Entry 7AOC (electron microscopy, 3.84 A resolution); this record covers chains B and C of the 12 polymer chains in the assembly.

Chain B:
Molecule: Probable DNA-directed RNA polymerase I subunit RPA2
Source organism: Schizosaccharomyces pombe (strain 972 / ATCC 24843)
Notes: EC 2.7.7.6
UniProt: Q9P7X8 (RPA2_SCHPO); residues 1-1174 here = UniProt positions 1-1174
Amino-acid sequence (1174 residues; numbered 1 to 1174; the number before each row is that of its first residue):
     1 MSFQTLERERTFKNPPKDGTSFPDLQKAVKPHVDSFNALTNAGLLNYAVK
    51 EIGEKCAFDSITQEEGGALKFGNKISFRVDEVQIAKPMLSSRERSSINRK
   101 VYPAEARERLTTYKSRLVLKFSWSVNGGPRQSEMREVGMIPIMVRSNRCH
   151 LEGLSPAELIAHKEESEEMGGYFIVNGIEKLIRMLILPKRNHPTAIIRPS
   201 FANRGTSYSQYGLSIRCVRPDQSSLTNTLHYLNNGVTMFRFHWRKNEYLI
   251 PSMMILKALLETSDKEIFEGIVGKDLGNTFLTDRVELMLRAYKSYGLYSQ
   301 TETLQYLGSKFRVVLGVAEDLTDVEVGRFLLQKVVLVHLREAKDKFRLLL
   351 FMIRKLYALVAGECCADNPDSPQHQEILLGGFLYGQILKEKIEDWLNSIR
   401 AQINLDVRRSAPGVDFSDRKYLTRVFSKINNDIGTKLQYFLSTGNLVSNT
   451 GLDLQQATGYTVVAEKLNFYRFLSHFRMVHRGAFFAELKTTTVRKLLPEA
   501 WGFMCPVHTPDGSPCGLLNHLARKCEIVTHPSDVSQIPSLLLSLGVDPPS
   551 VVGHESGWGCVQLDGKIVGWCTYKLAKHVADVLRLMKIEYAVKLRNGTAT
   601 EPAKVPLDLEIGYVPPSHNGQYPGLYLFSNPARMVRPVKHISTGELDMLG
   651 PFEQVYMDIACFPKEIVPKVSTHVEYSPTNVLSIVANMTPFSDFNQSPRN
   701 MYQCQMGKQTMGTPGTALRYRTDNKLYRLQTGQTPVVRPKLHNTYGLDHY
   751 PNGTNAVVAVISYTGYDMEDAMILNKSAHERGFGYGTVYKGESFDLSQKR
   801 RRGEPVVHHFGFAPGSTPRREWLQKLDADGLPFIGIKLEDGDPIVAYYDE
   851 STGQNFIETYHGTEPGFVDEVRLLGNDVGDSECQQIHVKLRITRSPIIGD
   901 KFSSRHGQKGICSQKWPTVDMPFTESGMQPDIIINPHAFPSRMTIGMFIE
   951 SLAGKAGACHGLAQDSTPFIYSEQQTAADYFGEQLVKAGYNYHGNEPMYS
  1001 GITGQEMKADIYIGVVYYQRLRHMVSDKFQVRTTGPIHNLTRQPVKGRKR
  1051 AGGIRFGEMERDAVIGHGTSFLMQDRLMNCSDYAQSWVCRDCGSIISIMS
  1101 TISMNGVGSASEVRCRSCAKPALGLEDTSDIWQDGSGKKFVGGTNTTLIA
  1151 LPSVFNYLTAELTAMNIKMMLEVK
Not modelled in the structure: 1028, 1047-1053, 1121-1127
Disulfides: C1089-C1092
Ion coordination: Zn2+: S1097, S1117 (shared with 1 residue of chain A)
Swiss-Prot annotation at these positions:
  - zinc finger: C1089 to C1118 (C4-type)
From the paper describing this entry:
  - conformationally variable residues (domain motion): R409

Chain C:
Molecule: DNA-directed RNA polymerases I and III subunit RPAC1
Source organism: Schizosaccharomyces pombe (strain 972 / ATCC 24843)
UniProt: O94616 (RPAC1_SCHPO); residue numbers follow UniProt; this construct covers 1-348
Amino-acid sequence (348 residues; numbered 1 to 348; the number before each row is that of its first residue):
     1 MAAVDRSRTEISVLSDRVTDVGSVDFPGYYFDEDNIWDLDKFKKNLKVSI
    51 TSLDQETMVFEISGIDASIANAFRRILIAEIPTLAFEFVYIINNTSIIQD
   101 EVLSHRIGLVPISADPDMFKWFQHPLPGQEATHTDYDTVVFSLNKKCEFN
   151 KNAATDEKDPKRLYVNSEVYSGDLIWKPQGRQEERFADNPIRVVNPDIVV
   201 AKLRPGQEIDLEAHAILGIGQDHAKFSPVATASYRLLPTIHILSPIEGED
   251 AVKFQKCFPKGVIELEEGPDGKKQARVADVRKDTVSRECLRHPEFADKVQ
   301 LGRVRDHYLFSVESTGIMKPDVLFIKSIAVLKSKCLAVKSSLQNISSD
Not modelled in the structure: 1-28, 346-348

How chain B and chain C interact:
Residue-residue contacts - 51 pairs, chain B then chain C:
  K13(B) - K158(C)
  K13(B) - D159(C)  hydrogen bond (side chain-backbone)
  K13(B) - P160(C)
  P15(B) - K158(C)
  K17(B) - D156(C)  salt bridge
  R728(B) - Q99(C)  hydrogen bond
  Q730(B) - Q99(C)  hydrogen bond
  Q730(B) - V102(C)
  K776(B) - Q221(C)
  S777(B) - A224(C)
  E780(B) - H105(C)
  E780(B) - D222(C)
  E780(B) - H223(C)  salt bridge
  E780(B) - A224(C)  hydrogen bond (side chain-backbone)
  R781(B) - L109(C)
  R781(B) - A224(C)
  Y785(B) - E101(C)
  Y785(B) - V102(C)  hydrophobic
  Y789(B) - Q99(C)
  R891(B) - Q99(C)
  R891(B) - E101(C)  salt bridge
  V919(B) - R74(C)
  V919(B) - R75(C)
  D920(B) - R75(C)  salt bridge
  F923(B) - R74(C)
  F923(B) - S233(C)
  F923(B) - Y234(C)
  E925(B) - R235(C)
  E925(B) - R303(C)  salt bridge
  G927(B) - S233(C)
  V986(B) - E288(C)
  G989(B) - S286(C)
  Y990(B) - S286(C)
  N991(B) - S286(C)  hydrogen bond (side chain-backbone)
  Y992(B) - E288(C)
  Y992(B) - R291(C)
  P997(B) - V285(C)  hydrophobic
  P997(B) - R303(C)
  Y999(B) - Y234(C)
  Y999(B) - R235(C)
  Y999(B) - L236(C)  hydrogen bond (side chain-backbone)
  Y999(B) - R303(C)  hydrogen bond
  S1000(B) - N71(C)
  G1001(B) - N71(C)  hydrogen bond (backbone-side chain)
  G1001(B) - R74(C)
  G1001(B) - R75(C)  hydrogen bond (backbone-side chain)
  G1004(B) - N71(C)
  G1004(B) - Y234(C)  hydrogen bond (backbone-side chain)
  Q1005(B) - A67(C)
  E1006(B) - R303(C)  salt bridge
  D1010(B) - R287(C)  salt bridge
Interface residues without a listed pair, chain B (43 interface residues in all): N14, R719, G782, T787, F867, T893, T918, T924, S926, Q929, H993, I1002, T1003
Interface residues without a listed pair, chain C (33 interface residues in all): I78, I97, I98, D100, S227, R305

Summary:
Chain B and chain C form an interface of 43 and 33 residues respectively; the contacts include 10 hydrogen
bonds and 7 salt bridges. Among the polar pairs are K17(B)-D156(C), E780(B)-H223(C) and R891(B)-E101(C).
S1097(B) and S1117(B) coordinate Zn2+. From the paper: conformational variability at R409(B).
Here chain B is Probable DNA-directed RNA polymerase I subunit RPA2 and chain C is DNA-directed RNA
polymerases I and III subunit RPAC1, both from Schizosaccharomyces pombe (strain 972 / ATCC 24843). Entry 7AOC
(Schizosaccharomyces pombe RNA polymerase I (monomer)) was determined by electron microscopy (same publication
as 7AOD and 7AOE).
